8BP9 - chains AAA and DDD of the 4 polymer chains in the assembly; structure by X-ray diffraction, 1.70 A resolution.

# Chain AAA
Protein: Isoaspartyl peptidase subunit alpha
Source organism: Escherichia coli
Reference sequence: P37595 (IAAA_ECOLI); residue numbers follow UniProt; this construct covers 2-178
Chain sequence (178 residues; numbered 1 to 178; the number before each row is that of its first residue):
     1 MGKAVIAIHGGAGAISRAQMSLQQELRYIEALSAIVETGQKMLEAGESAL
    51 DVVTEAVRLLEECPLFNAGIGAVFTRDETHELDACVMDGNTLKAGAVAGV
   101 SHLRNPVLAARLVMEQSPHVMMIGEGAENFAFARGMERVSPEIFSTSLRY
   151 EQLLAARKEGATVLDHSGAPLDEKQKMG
Not modelled in the structure: 1-3, 159-178
Sequence notes: initiating methionine (1)
Bound ions: Na+: L60, E61, C63, F66, A68, I70
Curated features (UniProtKB/Swiss-Prot):
  - site: G178 (Cleavage)

# Chain DDD
Protein: Isoaspartyl peptidase subunit beta
Source organism: Escherichia coli K-12
Reference sequence: P37595 (IAAA_ECOLI); residues 179-321 here = UniProt positions 179-321
Chain sequence (143 residues; each row starts with the number of its first residue):
   179 TVGAVALDLDGNLAAATSTGGWTNKLPGRVGDSPLVGAGCYANNASVAVS
   229 CTGTGEVFIRALAAYDIAALMDYGGLSLAEACERVVMEKLPALGGSGGLI
   279 AIDHEGNVALPFNTEGMYRAWGYAGDTPTTGIYREKGDTVATQ
Not modelled in the structure: 313-321
Sequence notes: engineered mutation W200 (Met in P37595)
Curated features (UniProtKB/Swiss-Prot):
  - active site: T179 (Nucleophile)
  - binding site (substrate): R207 to D210, T230 to G233
  - mutagenesis: T179 (T179A: Catalytically inactive)
What the authors report for this chain:
  - mutagenesis - M200W: decreased stability
  - mutagenesis - M200W: unchanged catalytic activity on L-Asn
  - catalytic residues: T197, T230 (citing earlier work)

# Chain AAA / chain DDD interface
Pairs across the interface (22; chain AAA residue first):
  T91(AAA) with R238(DDD), hydrogen bond (backbone-side chain)
  L92(AAA) with R238(DDD), hydrogen bond (backbone-side chain); L271(DDD), hydrophobic
  K93(AAA) with E234(DDD), salt bridge; R238(DDD)
  P118(AAA) with E234(DDD)
  H119(AAA) with W200(DDD); R207(DDD); E234(DDD), salt bridge
  V120(AAA) with E234(DDD); I237(DDD), hydrophobic; R238(DDD)
  M121(AAA) with G206(DDD); R207(DDD); V208(DDD), hydrogen bond (backbone-backbone)
  M122(AAA) with G206(DDD); R207(DDD)
  I123(AAA) with G206(DDD), hydrogen bond (backbone-backbone); V208(DDD), hydrophobic
  G126(AAA) with P205(DDD); R207(DDD)
  F130(AAA) with R207(DDD)
Interface residues without a listed pair, chain AAA (12 interface residues in all): M87
Interface residues without a listed pair, chain DDD (10 interface residues in all): L213

# In short
12 residues of chain AAA and 10 residues of chain DDD are in contact; the contacts include 4 hydrogen bonds
and 2 salt bridges. Among the polar pairs are K93(AAA)-E234(DDD), H119(AAA)-E234(DDD) and T91(AAA)-R238(DDD).
The paper reports catalytic residues T197(DDD) and T230(DDD); M200W of chain DDD reduces stability.
Chain AAA is Isoaspartyl peptidase subunit alpha (Escherichia coli) and chain DDD is Isoaspartyl peptidase
subunit beta (Escherichia coli K-12); the structure, Structure of E. coli Class 2 L-asparaginase EcAIII,
mutant M200W (crystal M200W#2), was determined by X-ray diffraction, deposited together with 8BI3, 8BKF, 8BQO,
8C0I and 8C23.
